Entry 1IBL (X-ray diffraction, 3.11 A resolution); this record covers chains A and E of the 24 polymer chains in the assembly.

== Chain A ==
Molecule: 16S ribosomal RNA
From: Thermus thermophilus
Sequence (1522 nucleotides; each row starts with the number of its first residue; note: 42 numbers in that range are skipped by the numbering (no residue carries them; nothing is unmodelled there); a row labelled like 190A-190L holds insertion residues (190A, then the next letters in order); numbering starts at 0):
     0 UUUGUUGGAG AGUUUGAUCC UGGCUCAGGG UGAACGCUGG CGGCGUGCCU AAGACAUGCA
    60 AGUCGUGCGG G
    73 CCGCGGGGUU UU
    88 ACUCCG
    95 UGGUC
   101 AGCGGCGGAC GGGUGAGUAA CGCGUGGGU
  129A G
   130 ACCUACCCGG AAGAGGGGGA CAACCCGGGG AAACUCGGGC UAAUCCCCCA UGUGGACCCG
   190 C
190A-190L CCCUUGGGGUGU
   191 GUCCAAAGGG CUUU
   216 GCCCGCUUCC GGAUGGGCCC GCGUCCCAUC AGCUAGUUGG UGGGGUAAUG GCCCACCAAG
   276 GCGACGACGG GUAGCCGGUC UGAGAGGAUG GCCGGCCACA GGGGCACUGA GACACGGGCC
   336 CCACUCCUAC GGGAGGCAGC AGUUAGGAAU CUUCCGCAAU GGGCGCAAGC CUGACGGAGC
   396 GACGCCGCUU GGAGGAAGAA GCCCUUCGGG GUGUAAACUC CUGAA
   442 CCCGGGACGA AACCCCCGAC GA
   474 GGGGACUGAC GGUACCGGG
   494 GUAAUAGCGC CGGCCAACUC CGUGCCAGCA GCCGCGGUAA UACGGAGGGC GCGAGCGUUA
   554 CCCGGAUUCA CUGGGCGUAA AGGGCGUGUA GGCGGCCUGG GGCGUCCCAU GUGAAAGACC
   614 ACGGCUCAAC CGUGGGGGAG CGUGGGAUAC GCUCAGGCUA GACGGUGGGA GAGGGUGGUG
   674 GAAUUCCCGG AGUAGCGGUG AAAUGCGCAG AUACCGGGAG GAACGCCGAU GGCGAAGGCA
   734 GCCACCUGGU CCACCCGUGA CGCUGAGGCG CGAAAGCGUG GGGAGCAAAC CGGAUUAGAU
   794 ACCCGGGUAG UCCACGCCCU AAACGAUGCG CGCUAGGUCU CUGGGUCU
   848 CCUGGGGGCC GAAGCUAACG CGUUAAGCGC GCCGCCUGGG GAGUACGGCC GCAAGGCUGA
   908 AACUCAAAGG AAUUGACGGG GGCCCGCACA AGCGGUGGAG CAUGUGGUUU AAUUCGAAGC
   968 AACGCGAAGA ACCUUACCAG GCCUUGACAU GCUAGG
 1003A G
  1004 AACCCGGGUG AAAGCCUGGG GUGCCCC
1030A-1030D GCGA
  1031 GGGGAGCCCU AGCACAGGUG CUGCAUGGCC GUCGUCAGCU CGUGCCGUGA GGUGUUGGGU
  1091 UAAGUCCCGC AACGAGCGCA ACCCCCGCCG UUAGUUGCCA GCGGUUCGGC CGGGCACUCU
  1151 AACGGGACUG CCCGCGAAA
  1171 GCGGGAGGAA GGAGGGGACG ACGUCUGGUC AGCAUGGCCC UUACGGCCUG GGCGACACAC
  1231 GUGCUACAAU GCCCACUACA AAGCGAUGCC ACCCGGCAAC GGGGAGCUAA UCGCAAAAAG
  1291 GUGGGCCCAG UUCGGAUUGG GGUCUGCAAC CCGACCCCAU GAAGCCGGAA UCGCUAGUAA
  1351 UCGCGGAUCA G
 1361A C
  1362 CAUGCCGCGG UGAAUACGUU CCCGGGCCUU GUACACACCG CCCGUCACGC CAUGGGAGCG
  1422 GGCUCUACCC GAAGUCGCCG GG
  1446 AGCCUACGGG
  1459 CAGGCGCCGA GGGUAGGGCC CGUGACUGGG GCGAAGUCGU AACAAGGUAG CUGUACCGGA
  1519 AGGUGCGGCU GGAUCACCUC CUUUCU
Not modelled in the structure: 0-4, 1535-1544
Metal / ion sites: Mg2+ site 1: U12, G21, G22; Mg2+ site 2: G15, U920; Mg2+ site 3 near G21 (its only coordinating residue here); Mg2+ site 4: C48, G115; Mg2+ site 5 near A53 (its only coordinating residue here); Mg2+ site 6: G61, U62, G105; Mg2+ site 7: G70, U98; Mg2+ site 8: A109, G331; Mg2+ site 9: G115, A116, G117, G289; Mg2+ site 10: A116, G117, G289; Mg2+ site 11: C121, G124, U125, G126, C235, G236; Mg2+ site 12 near G168 (its only coordinating residue here); 75 more Mg2+ sites not listed
Residues lining bound ligands: paromomycin (PAR): C1404, G1405, U1406, C1407, A1408, C1409, C1490, G1491, A1492, A1493, G1494, U1495, C1496

== Chain E ==
Molecule: 30S ribosomal protein S5
From: Thermus thermophilus
UniProtKB: P27152 (RS5_THETH); residues 1-162 here = UniProt positions 1-162
Amino-acid sequence (162 residues; row label = number of the first residue in the row):
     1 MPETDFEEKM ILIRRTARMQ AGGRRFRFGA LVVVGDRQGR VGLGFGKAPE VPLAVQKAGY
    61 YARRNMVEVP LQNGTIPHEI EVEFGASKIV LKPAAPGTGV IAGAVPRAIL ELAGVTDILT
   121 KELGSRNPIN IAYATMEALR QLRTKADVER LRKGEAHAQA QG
Not modelled in the structure: 1-4, 155-162

== Chain A / chain E interface ==
Residue-residue contacts (73; chain A residue first):
  U5(A) / Ala-95(E)  base contact
  G6(A) / Lys-92(E)  base contact
  G6(A) / Ala-94(E)  base contact
  G6(A) / Ala-95(E)  hydrogen bond to the base
  G6(A) / Thr-98(E)  hydrogen bond to the base
  G6(A) / Leu-119(E)  base contact
  G7(A) / Lys-92(E)  hydrogen bond to the base
  G7(A) / Ile-101(E)  phosphate contact
  G7(A) / Thr-120(E)  hydrogen bond to the sugar
  G7(A) / Lys-121(E)  base contact
  A8(A) / Ile-101(E)  sugar contact
  A8(A) / Ala-102(E)  hydrogen bond to the sugar
  A8(A) / Gly-103(E)  hydrogen bond to the sugar
  A8(A) / Thr-120(E)  sugar contact
  G9(A) / Lys-121(E)  salt bridge to the phosphate
  G9(A) / Glu-122(E)  hydrogen bond to the phosphate
  G9(A) / Arg-126(E)  hydrogen bond to the base
  A10(A) / Arg-126(E)  salt bridge to the phosphate
  G15(A) / Ala-17(E)  hydrogen bond to the base
  G15(A) / Arg-18(E)  base contact
  G15(A) / Met-19(E)  base contact
  G15(A) / Arg-24(E)  hydrogen bond to the sugar
  A16(A) / Thr-16(E)  hydrogen bond to the sugar
  A16(A) / Ala-17(E)  sugar contact
  U17(A) / Arg-14(E)  hydrogen bond to the phosphate
  C18(A) / Arg-14(E)  salt bridge to the phosphate
  C18(A) / Asn-127(E)  hydrogen bond to the phosphate
  C18(A) / Asn-130(E)  phosphate contact
  C19(A) / Ala-86(E)  phosphate contact
  C19(A) / Ser-125(E)  hydrogen bond to the phosphate
  C19(A) / Asn-127(E)  phosphate contact
  C19(A) / Asn-130(E)  hydrogen bond to the phosphate
  U20(A) / Ala-86(E)  phosphate contact
  U20(A) / Ser-125(E)  phosphate contact
  A559(A) / Lys-121(E)  salt bridge to the phosphate
  A559(A) / Arg-126(E)  salt bridge to the phosphate
  U560(A) / Leu-123(E)  base contact
  A864(A) / Gly-85(E)  phosphate contact
  U921(A) / Arg-18(E)  sugar contact
  U921(A) / Met-19(E)  hydrogen bond to the sugar
  U921(A) / Gln-20(E)  sugar contact
  G922(A) / Met-19(E)  phosphate contact
  G922(A) / Gln-20(E)  hydrogen bond to the phosphate
  C1069(A) / Arg-25(E)  hydrogen bond to the phosphate
  U1070(A) / Arg-18(E)  salt bridge to the phosphate
  U1070(A) / Gln-20(E)  phosphate contact
  U1070(A) / Arg-25(E)  salt bridge to the phosphate
  C1071(A) / Arg-27(E)  salt bridge to the phosphate
  G1072(A) / Pro-49(E)  phosphate contact
  G1072(A) / Lys-57(E)  salt bridge to the phosphate
  U1073(A) / Lys-57(E)  salt bridge to the phosphate
  G1074(A) / Tyr-60(E)  phosphate contact
  G1074(A) / Tyr-61(E)  hydrogen bond to the phosphate
  G1077(A) / Lys-47(E)  hydrogen bond to the base
  U1078(A) / Ile-129(E)  sugar contact
  U1078(A) / Asn-130(E)  hydrogen bond to the sugar
  G1079(A) / Arg-14(E)  hydrogen bond to the phosphate
  A1080(A) / Arg-14(E)  salt bridge to the phosphate
  A1080(A) / Thr-16(E)  hydrogen bond to the phosphate
  A1080(A) / Ala-17(E)  sugar contact
  A1080(A) / Lys-47(E)  salt bridge to the phosphate
  G1081(A) / Thr-16(E)  phosphate contact
  G1081(A) / Ala-17(E)  hydrogen bond to the phosphate
  G1081(A) / Arg-18(E)  phosphate contact
  G1081(A) / Arg-27(E)  salt bridge to the phosphate
  C1192(A) / Arg-25(E)  hydrogen bond to the base
  G1193(A) / Arg-25(E)  sugar contact
  U1194(A) / Gly-22(E)  sugar contact
  A1396(A) / Met-19(E)  base contact
  C1397(A) / Arg-24(E)  salt bridge to the phosphate
  A1398(A) / Gln-20(E)  hydrogen bond to the base
  A1398(A) / Ala-21(E)  base contact
  A1398(A) / Gly-22(E)  base contact
Also at the interface, not in a pair above, chain A (37 interface residues in all): G558, A923, C1195
Also at the interface, not in a pair above, chain E (42 interface residues in all): Gly-23, Phe-45, Ala-48, Leu-53, Phe-84, Ser-87, Arg-107

== Overview ==
Chain A and chain E form an interface of 37 and 42 residues respectively; the contacts include 26 hydrogen
bonds and 14 salt bridges. Among the polar pairs are G6(A)/Ala-95(E), G6(A)/Thr-98(E) and G7(A)/Lys-92(E).
Chain A binds paromomycin.
Here chain A is 16S ribosomal RNA and chain E is 30S ribosomal protein S5, both from Thermus thermophilus.
Entry 1IBL (Structure of the thermus thermophilus 30S ribosomal subunit in complex with a messenger RNA
fragment and ...) was determined by X-ray diffraction, deposited together with 1IBK and 1IBM.
